1Y77 - chains P and B of the 15 polymer chains in the assembly; structure by X-ray diffraction, 4.50 A resolution (low resolution: residue-level contacts below are approximate; hydrogen-bond / salt-bridge calls are withheld).

Chain P:
Molecule: 10-nt RNA strand
Sequence (10 nucleotides; numbered 1 to 10; the number before each row is that of its first residue):
     1 AAGACCAGGC
Ion coordination: Mg2+: C10 (shared with 2 residues of chain A)

Chain B:
Molecule: DNA-directed RNA polymerase II 140 kDa polypeptide
From: Saccharomyces cerevisiae
Notes: EC 2.7.7.6
UniProtKB: P08518 (RPB2_YEAST); residues 1-1224 here = UniProt positions 1-1224
Sequence (1224 residues; numbered 1 to 1224; the number before each row is that of its first residue):
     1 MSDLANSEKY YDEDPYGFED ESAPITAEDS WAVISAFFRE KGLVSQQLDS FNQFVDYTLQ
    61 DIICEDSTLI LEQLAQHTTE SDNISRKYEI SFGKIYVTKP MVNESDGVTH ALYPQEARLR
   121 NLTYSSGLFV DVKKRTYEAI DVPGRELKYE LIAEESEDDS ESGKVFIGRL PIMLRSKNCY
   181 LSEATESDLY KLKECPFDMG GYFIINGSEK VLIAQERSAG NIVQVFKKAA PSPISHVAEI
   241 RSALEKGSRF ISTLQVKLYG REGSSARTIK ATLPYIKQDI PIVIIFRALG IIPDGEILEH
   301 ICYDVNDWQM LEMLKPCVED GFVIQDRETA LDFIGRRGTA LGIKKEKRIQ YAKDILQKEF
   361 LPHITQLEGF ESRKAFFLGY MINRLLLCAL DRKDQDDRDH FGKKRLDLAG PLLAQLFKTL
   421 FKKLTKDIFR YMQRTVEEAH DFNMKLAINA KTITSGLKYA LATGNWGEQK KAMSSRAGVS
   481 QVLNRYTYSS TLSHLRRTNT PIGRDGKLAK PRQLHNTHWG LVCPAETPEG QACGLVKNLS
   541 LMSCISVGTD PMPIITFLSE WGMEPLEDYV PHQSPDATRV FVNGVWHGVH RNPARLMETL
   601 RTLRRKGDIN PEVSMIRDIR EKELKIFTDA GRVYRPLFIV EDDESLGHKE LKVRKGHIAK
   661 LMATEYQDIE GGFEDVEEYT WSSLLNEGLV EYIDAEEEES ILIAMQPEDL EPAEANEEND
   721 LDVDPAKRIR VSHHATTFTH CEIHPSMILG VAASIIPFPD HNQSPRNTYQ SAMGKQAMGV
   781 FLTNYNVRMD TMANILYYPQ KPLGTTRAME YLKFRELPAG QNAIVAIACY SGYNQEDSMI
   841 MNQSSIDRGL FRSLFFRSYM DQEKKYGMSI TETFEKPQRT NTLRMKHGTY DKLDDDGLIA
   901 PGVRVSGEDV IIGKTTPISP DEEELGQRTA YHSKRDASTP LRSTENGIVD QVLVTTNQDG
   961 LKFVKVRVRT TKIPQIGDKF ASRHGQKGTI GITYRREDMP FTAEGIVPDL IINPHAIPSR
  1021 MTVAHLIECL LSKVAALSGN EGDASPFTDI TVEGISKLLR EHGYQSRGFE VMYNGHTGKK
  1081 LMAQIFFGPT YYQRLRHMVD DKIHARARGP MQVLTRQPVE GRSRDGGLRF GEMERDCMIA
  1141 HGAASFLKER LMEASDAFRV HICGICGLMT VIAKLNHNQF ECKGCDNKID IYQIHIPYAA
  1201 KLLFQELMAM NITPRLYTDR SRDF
Not modelled in the structure: 1-19, 71-89, 135-163, 336-344, 438-445, 669-677, 716-721, 920-932
Ion coordination: Zn2+: Cys1163, Cys1166, Cys1182, Cys1185
Small-molecule neighbours: phosphomethylphosphonic acid guanylate ester (G2P): Arg766, Tyr769, Asp837, Ser1019, Arg1020
From the paper describing this entry:
  - catalytic residues: Asp837 (citing earlier work)

Interface between chain P and chain B:
Contacting residue pairs (15):
  A2(P) with Gln1112(B); Arg1124(B)
  C5(P) with Ala477(B)
  C6(P) with Ala477(B); Gly478(B); Gln481(B)
  A7(P) with Gln481(B)
  G8(P) with Pro528(B); Gln531(B); Gln776(B)
  G9(P) with Gln776(B); Lys979(B); His1097(B)
  C10(P) with Lys979(B); Lys987(B)
Also at the interface, not in a pair above, chain B (14 interface residues in all): Tyr486, Glu529, Ala772

Summary:
7 residues of chain P and 14 residues of chain B are in contact. Chain B binds phosphomethylphosphonic acid
guanylate ester. Cys1163(B), Cys1166(B), Cys1182(B) and Cys1185(B) coordinate Zn2+. From the paper: the
catalytic residue Asp837(B).
Here chain P is a 10-nt RNA strand and chain B is DNA-directed RNA polymerase II 140 kDa polypeptide
(Saccharomyces cerevisiae). Entry 1Y77 (Complete RNA Polymerase II elongation complex with substrate analogue
GMPCPP) was determined by X-ray diffraction (same publication as 1Y1W, 1Y1V and 1Y1Y).
